Entry 6VKL (electron microscopy, 15.00 A resolution (very low resolution: no residue pairs are listed; an interface is given only as per-side residue counts)); this record covers chains A and D of the 8 polymer chains in the assembly.

Chain A:
Protein: Exocyst complex component SEC3
Organism: Saccharomyces cerevisiae (strain ATCC 204508 / S288c)
Reference sequence: P33332 (SEC3_YEAST); residues 1-1336 here = UniProt positions 1-1336
Chain sequence (1336 residues; numbered 1 to 1336; the number before each row is that of its first residue):
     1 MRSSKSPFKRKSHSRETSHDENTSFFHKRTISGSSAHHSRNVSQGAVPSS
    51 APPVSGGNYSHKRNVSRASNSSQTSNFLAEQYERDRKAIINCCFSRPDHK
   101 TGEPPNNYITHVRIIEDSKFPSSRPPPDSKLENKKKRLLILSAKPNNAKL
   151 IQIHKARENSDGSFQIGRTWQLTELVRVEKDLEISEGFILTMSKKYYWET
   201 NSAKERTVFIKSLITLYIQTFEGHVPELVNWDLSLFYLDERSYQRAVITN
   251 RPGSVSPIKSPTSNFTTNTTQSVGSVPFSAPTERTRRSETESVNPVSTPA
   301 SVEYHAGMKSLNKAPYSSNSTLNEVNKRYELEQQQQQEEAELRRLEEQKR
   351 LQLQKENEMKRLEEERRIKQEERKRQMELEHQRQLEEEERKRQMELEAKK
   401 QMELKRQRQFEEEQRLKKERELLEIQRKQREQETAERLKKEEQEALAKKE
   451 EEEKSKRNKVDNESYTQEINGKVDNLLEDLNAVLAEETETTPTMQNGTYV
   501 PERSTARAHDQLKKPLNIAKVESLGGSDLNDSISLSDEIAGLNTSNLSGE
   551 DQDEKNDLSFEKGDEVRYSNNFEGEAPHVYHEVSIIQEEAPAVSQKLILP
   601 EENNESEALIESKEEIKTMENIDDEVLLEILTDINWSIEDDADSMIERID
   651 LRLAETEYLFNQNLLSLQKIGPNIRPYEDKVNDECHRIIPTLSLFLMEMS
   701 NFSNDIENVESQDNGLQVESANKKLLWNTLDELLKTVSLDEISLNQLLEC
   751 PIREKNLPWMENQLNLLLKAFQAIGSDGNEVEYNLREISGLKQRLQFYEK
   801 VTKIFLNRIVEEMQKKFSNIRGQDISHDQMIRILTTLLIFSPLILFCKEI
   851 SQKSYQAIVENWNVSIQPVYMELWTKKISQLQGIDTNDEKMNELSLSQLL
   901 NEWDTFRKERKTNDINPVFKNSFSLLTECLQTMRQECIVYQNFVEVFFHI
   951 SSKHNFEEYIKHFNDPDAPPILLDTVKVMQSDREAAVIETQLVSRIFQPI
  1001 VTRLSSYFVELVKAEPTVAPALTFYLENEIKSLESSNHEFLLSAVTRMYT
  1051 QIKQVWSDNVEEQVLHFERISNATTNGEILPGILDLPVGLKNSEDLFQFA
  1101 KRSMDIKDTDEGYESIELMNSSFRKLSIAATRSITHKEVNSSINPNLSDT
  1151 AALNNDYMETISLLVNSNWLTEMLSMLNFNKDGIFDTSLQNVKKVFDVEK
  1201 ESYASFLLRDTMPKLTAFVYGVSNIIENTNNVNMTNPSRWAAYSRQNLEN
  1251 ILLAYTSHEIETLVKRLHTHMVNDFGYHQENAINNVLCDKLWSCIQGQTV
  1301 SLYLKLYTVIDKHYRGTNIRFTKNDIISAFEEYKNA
Disordered / not traced: 1-610, 1136-1155, 1177-1181, 1229-1244, 1314-1322, 1333-1336

Chain D:
Protein: Exocyst complex component SEC8
Organism: Saccharomyces cerevisiae (strain ATCC 204508 / S288c)
Reference sequence: P32855 (SEC8_YEAST); residues 1-1065 here = UniProt positions 1-1065
Chain sequence (1065 residues; each row starts with the number of its first residue):
     1 MDYLKPAQKGRRRGLSINSLSETQQSAMNSSLDHLQNDLNRINLQWNRIL
    51 SDNTNPLELALAFLDDTSVGLGHRYEEFNQLKSQIGSHLQDVVNEHSQVF
   101 NTNVASYGKAVSSIMQAQEQTLNLKNCLKEANEKITTDKGSLQELNDNNL
   151 KYTKMIDVLVNIEELLQIPEKIEENIRKENFHQVQILLERGFILMNNKSL
   201 KTVEILKPINQQLELQEHLLFNNLIEEIHDIMYSKSNKTNFTRVTNNDIF
   251 KIISISHNGFTSLENYLYNIVNIDIMEHSKTINKNLEQFIHDQSLNKGNI
   301 MLQENAATQAPLAPSRNQENEGFNRIGFLLKTINNINKLPVAFNIITERA
   351 KEEIHNIIVKSTESIRSKHPSLLKMATSLKNDNHFGLPVQDILSIILREC
   401 FWEIFLKLLYAIQCHRAIFEMSNILQPTSSAKPAFKFNKIWGKLLDEIEL
   451 LLVRYINDPELISSNNGSIKPINGATNNAPTLPKRKNPKIFSLEYNIEDN
   501 SSVKDQAFELKALLKDIFPGFSVSSNMDLDSIYVKDESFEQDEPLVPPSV
   551 FNMKVILDPFLLFTQSTSTIVPSVLTQNTISSLTFFDDYMNKSFLPKIQM
   601 TMDYLFTVEVESNNPYALELSDENHNIFKTALDFQRLFYNLLNVFNTANT
   651 FREKISYCILDLLNHFYNYYLGLFNSLIGTSDRHLTRKIITAWLQNGILM
   701 DQEQKILNGDETLFHEESIELFKEIPHFYQAGKGLSKSDLFNNLTLDTIL
   751 QFSASVLWILNWLPGLKKAINIDEVSQEPMLDADRLRSSWTFSESMDLNY
   801 SNPSSSPNSLGNLKILLDDKASKKFDETIDGFKTLKFKLITILRFNIRAL
   851 CIYDIGSFFQNTKIWNMDVGSIELDQNIASLISELRRTESKLKQQLPEKE
   901 KNSIFIGLDIVNNYALIKGAKSIKVLNHNGIKKMLRNVNVLQHAYRNLSS
   951 EPSKINMNVTMNFYSLCGSSEAELFEYIKDNELPHCSVEDLKTILRLQFS
  1001 EEMHRQLKRQSTSSTKGSIKPSNKRYTEALEKLSNLEKEQSKEGARTKIG
  1051 KLKSKLNAVHTANEK
Disordered / not traced: 1-21, 298-317, 475-497, 527-545, 1010-1037

Interface between chain A and chain D:
At this resolution (15 A) residue pairs are not listed: 30 residues of chain A and 32 of chain D lie at the interface.

Summary:
The interface between chain A and chain D involves 30 residues on one side and 32 on the other.
Chain A is Exocyst complex component SEC3 and chain D is Exocyst complex component SEC8, both from
Saccharomyces cerevisiae (strain ATCC 204508 / S288c); the structure, Negative stain reconstruction of the
yeast exocyst octameric complex, was determined by electron microscopy.
